Entry 1AWF (X-ray diffraction, 2.20 A resolution); this record covers chains H and I of the 3 polymer chains in the assembly.

== Chain H ==
Molecule: Alpha thrombin
Organism: Homo sapiens
Notes: EC 3.4.21.5
UniProt: P00734 (THRB_HUMAN); the construct lacks a stretch of the UniProt sequence, so the offset changes along the chain: 16-37 = UniProt 364-385; 38-60 = UniProt 387-409; 61-77 = UniProt 419-435; 78-97 = UniProt 437-456; 7 more segments
Amino-acid sequence (259 residues; each row starts with the number of its first residue; note: 1 number in that range is skipped by the numbering (no residue carries it; nothing is unmodelled there); a row labelled like 60A-60I holds insertion residues (60A, then the next letters in order)):
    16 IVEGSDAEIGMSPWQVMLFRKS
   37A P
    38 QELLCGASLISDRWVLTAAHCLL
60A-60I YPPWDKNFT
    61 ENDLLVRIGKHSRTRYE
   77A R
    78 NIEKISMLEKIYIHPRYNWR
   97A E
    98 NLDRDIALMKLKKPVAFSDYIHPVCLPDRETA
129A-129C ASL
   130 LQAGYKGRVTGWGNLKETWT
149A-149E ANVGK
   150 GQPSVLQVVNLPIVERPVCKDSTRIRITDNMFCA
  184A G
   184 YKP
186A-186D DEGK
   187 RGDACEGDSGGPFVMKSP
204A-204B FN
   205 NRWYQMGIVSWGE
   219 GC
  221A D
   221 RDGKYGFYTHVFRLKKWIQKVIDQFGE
Disordered / not traced: 247
Cystine bridges: Cys42-Cys58, Cys168-Cys182, Cys191-Cys220
Ligand contacts: GR4 (R3-acetoxy-17-(1-formyl-5-methyl-3-oxo-hex-4-enyl)-12,16-dihydroxy-14-hydroxymethyl-4,10,13-trimethyl-2,3,4,5,6,9,10,11,12,13,14,15,16,17-tetradecahydro-1H-cyclopenta[a]phenanthrene-4-carboxylic acid idopyranosyl ester): His57, Tyr60A, Trp60D, Leu99, Trp148, Thr149, Asp189, Ala190, Cys191, Glu192, Gly193, Asp194, Ser195, Val213, Ser214, Trp215, Gly216, Gly219, Cys220, Gly226, Phe227
UniProt features mapped onto this chain:
  - region: Ala183 to Val200 (High affinity receptor-binding region which is also known as the TP508 peptide)
  - active site (Charge relay system): His57, Asp102, Ser195
  - glycosylation: Asn60G (N-linked (GlcNAc...) (complex) asparagine)

== Chain I ==
Molecule: Hirugen
Organism: Hirudo medicinalis
UniProt: P28501 (ITHA_HIRME); residue numbers follow UniProt; this construct covers 55-64
Amino-acid sequence (10 residues; each row starts with the number of its first residue):
    55 DFEEIPEEYL
Modified residues: Tyr63 (o-sulfo-l-tyrosine; TYS)

== Chain H / chain I interface ==
Residue-residue contacts (25):
  Phe34(H) - Phe56(I)  hydrophobic
  Lys36(H) - Leu64(I)  hydrogen bond (side chain-backbone)
  Gln38(H) - Phe56(I)
  Gln38(H) - Leu64(I)
  Leu40(H) - Phe56(I)  hydrophobic
  Leu65(H) - Ile59(I)  hydrophobic
  Leu65(H) - Tyr63(I)
  Arg67(H) - Ile59(I)
  Arg73(H) - Asp55(I)  salt bridge
  Arg73(H) - Phe56(I)
  Thr74(H) - Asp55(I)
  Thr74(H) - Phe56(I)
  Thr74(H) - Glu57(I)  hydrogen bond (backbone-backbone)
  Arg75(H) - Glu57(I)
  Tyr76(H) - Glu57(I)  hydrogen bond (backbone-side chain)
  Tyr76(H) - Glu58(I)
  Tyr76(H) - Pro60(I)  hydrophobic
  Tyr76(H) - Tyr63(I)
  Glu80(H) - Tyr63(I)
  Lys81(H) - Tyr63(I)
  Ile82(H) - Ile59(I)  hydrophobic
  Ile82(H) - Tyr63(I)
  Met84(H) - Glu62(I)
  Met84(H) - Tyr63(I)
  Gln151(H) - Asp55(I)
Interface residues without a listed pair, chain H (17 interface residues in all): Met32, Glu39

== Summary ==
17 residues of chain H and 9 residues of chain I are in contact, with 3 hydrogen bonds and 1 salt bridge.
Among the polar pairs are Arg73(H)-Asp55(I), Lys36(H)-Leu64(I) and Tyr76(H)-Glu57(I). Bound to chain H:
compound GR4. From UniProt: 3 active-site residues on chain H.
Here chain H is Alpha thrombin (Homo sapiens) and chain I is Hirugen (Hirudo medicinalis). Entry 1AWF (Novel
covalent thrombin inhibitor from plant extract) was determined by X-ray diffraction together with 1AWH from
the same study.
